Entry 3WU1 (X-ray diffraction, 2.40 A resolution); this record covers chains B and C of the 4 polymer chains in the assembly.

Chain B:
Molecule: Protein C-ets-1
Source organism: Homo sapiens
UniProt: P14921 (ETS1_HUMAN); numbering as in UniProt (aligned over 333-441)
Sequence (109 residues; row label = number of the first residue in the row):
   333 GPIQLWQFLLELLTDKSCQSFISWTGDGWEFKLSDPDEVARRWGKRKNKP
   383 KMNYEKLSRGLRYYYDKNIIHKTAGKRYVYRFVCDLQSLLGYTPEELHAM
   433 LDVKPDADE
Unresolved in the structure: 438-441
UniProt features mapped onto this chain:
  - DNA-binding region: Ile-335 to Val-415 (ETS)
  - region: Leu-418 to Leu-422 (Helix H4), Pro-426 to Met-432 (Helix H5)
What the authors report for this chain:
  - mutagenesis - G333P, P334G: abolished binding to phosphorylated Ets1 with Runx1
  - mutagenesis - G333P, P334G: decreased signaling in response to phosphorylated Ets1 and Runx1
  - mutagenesis - G333P, P334G: abolished binding to Runt-related transcription factor 1
  - mutagenesis - G333P, P334G: decreased signaling with Runt-related transcription factor 1
  - mutagenesis - G333P, P334G: unchanged binding to Pax5

Chain C:
Molecule: 16-nt DNA strand
Sequence (16 nucleotides; each row starts with the number of its first residue):
     1 GGAAGCCACATCCTCT

Interface between chain B and chain C:
Residue-residue contacts - 17 pairs, chain B then chain C:
  Gln-336(B) / DA8(C)  hydrogen bond to the phosphate
  Gln-336(B) / DC9(C)  phosphate contact
  Leu-337(B) / DC9(C)  hydrogen bond to the phosphate
  Trp-375(B) / DA10(C)  hydrogen bond to the phosphate
  Lys-379(B) / DC9(C)  hydrogen bond to the phosphate
  Lys-379(B) / DA10(C)  salt bridge to the phosphate
  Lys-381(B) / DA10(C)  phosphate contact
  Lys-381(B) / DT11(C)  phosphate contact
  Lys-383(B) / DT11(C)  phosphate contact
  Met-384(B) / DA10(C)  phosphate contact
  Met-384(B) / DT11(C)  phosphate contact
  Lys-388(B) / DT11(C)  salt bridge to the phosphate
  Arg-391(B) / DT11(C)  base contact
  Arg-391(B) / DC12(C)  base contact
  Tyr-395(B) / DA10(C)  hydrogen bond to the base
  Tyr-396(B) / DC9(C)  hydrogen bond to the phosphate
  Lys-399(B) / DA8(C)  salt bridge to the phosphate
Also at the interface, not in a pair above, chain B (13 interface residues in all): Gly-392

Summary:
13 residues of chain B face 5 of chain C across their interface; the contacts include 6 hydrogen bonds and 3
salt bridges. Polar pairs include Tyr-395(B)/DA10(C), Gln-336(B)/DA8(C) and Leu-337(B)/DC9(C). The paper
reports that G333P and P334G of chain B abolish binding to phosphorylated Ets1 with Runx1; G333P and P334G of
chain B reduce signaling in response to phosphorylated Ets1 and Runx1.
Here chain B is Protein C-ets-1 (Homo sapiens) and chain C is a 16-nt DNA strand. Entry 3WU1 (Crystal
structure of the ETS1-RUNX1-DNA ternary complex) was determined by X-ray diffraction together with 3WTS, 3WTT,
3WTU, 3WTV, 3WTW and 3WTX from the same study.
